9DWK - chains C and D of the 12 polymer chains in the assembly; structure by electron microscopy, 4.30 A resolution (low resolution: residue-level contacts below are approximate; hydrogen-bond / salt-bridge calls are withheld).

== Chain C ==
Molecule: Histone H2A type 1
From: Homo sapiens
Reference sequence: P0C0S8 (H2A1_HUMAN); residues 1-129 here correspond to UniProt positions 2-130 (UniProt number = residue number + 1)
Amino-acid sequence (129 residues; each row starts with the number of its first residue):
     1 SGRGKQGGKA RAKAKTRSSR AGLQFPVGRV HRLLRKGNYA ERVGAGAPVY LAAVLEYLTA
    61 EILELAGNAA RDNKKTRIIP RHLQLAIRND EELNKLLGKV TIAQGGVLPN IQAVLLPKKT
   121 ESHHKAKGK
Disordered / not traced: 1-14, 120-129
Curated features (UniProtKB/Swiss-Prot):
  - modified residue: Ser1 (N-acetylserine), Arg3 (Citrulline), Lys5 (N6-(2-hydroxyisobutyryl)lysine), Lys9 (N6-(2-hydroxyisobutyryl)lysine), Lys13 (N6-(beta-hydroxybutyryl)lysine), Lys36 (N6-(2-hydroxyisobutyryl)lysine), Lys74 (N6-(2-hydroxyisobutyryl)lysine), Lys75 (N6-(2-hydroxyisobutyryl)lysine), Lys95 (N6-(2-hydroxyisobutyryl)lysine), Lys99 (N6-glutaryllysine), Gln104 (N5-methylglutamine), Lys118 (N6-(2-hydroxyisobutyryl)lysine), Lys119 (N6-crotonyllysine), Thr120 (Phosphothreonine), Lys125 (N6-crotonyllysine)
  - cross-link (Glycyl lysine isopeptide (Lys-Gly)): Lys13 (interchain with G-Cter in ubiquitin), Lys15 (interchain with G-Cter in ubiquitin), Lys119 (interchain with G-Cter in ubiquitin)

== Chain D ==
Molecule: Histone H2B type 1-C/E/F/G/I
From: Homo sapiens
Reference sequence: P62807 (H2B1C_HUMAN); residues 1-125 here correspond to UniProt positions 2-126 (UniProt number = residue number + 1)
Amino-acid sequence (125 residues; each row starts with the number of its first residue):
     1 PEPAKSAPAP KKGSKKAVTK AQKKDGKKRK RSRKESYSVY VYKVLKQVHP DTGISSKAMG
    61 IMNSFVNDIF ERIAGEASRL AHYNKRSTIT SREIQTAVRL LLPGELAKHA VSEGTKAVTK
   121 YTSSK
Disordered / not traced: 1-31, 125
Curated features (UniProtKB/Swiss-Prot):
  - modified residue: Pro1 (N-acetylproline), Glu2 (ADP-ribosyl glutamic acid), Lys5 (N6-(2-hydroxyisobutyryl)lysine), Ser6 (ADP-ribosylserine), Lys11 (N6-(beta-hydroxybutyryl)lysine), Lys12 (N6-(2-hydroxyisobutyryl)lysine), Ser14 (Phosphoserine), Lys15 (N6-acetyllysine), Lys16 (N6-(beta-hydroxybutyryl)lysine), Lys20 (N6-(2-hydroxyisobutyryl)lysine), Lys23 (N6-(2-hydroxyisobutyryl)lysine), Lys24 (N6-(2-hydroxyisobutyryl)lysine), Lys34 (N6-(2-hydroxyisobutyryl)lysine), Glu35 (PolyADP-ribosyl glutamic acid), Ser36 (Phosphoserine), Lys43 (N6-(2-hydroxyisobutyryl)lysine), Lys46 (N6-(2-hydroxyisobutyryl)lysine), Lys57 (N6,N6-dimethyllysine), Arg79 (Dimethylated arginine), Lys85 (N6,N6,N6-trimethyllysine) and 6 more in UniProt
  - glycosylation: Ser112 (O-linked (GlcNAc) serine)
  - cross-link (Glycyl lysine isopeptide (Lys-Gly)): Lys5 (interchain with G-Cter in SUMO2), Lys20 (interchain with G-Cter in SUMO2), Lys34 (interchain with G-Cter in ubiquitin), Lys120 (interchain with G-Cter in ubiquitin)

== How chain C and chain D interact ==
Pairs across the interface - 23 pairs, chain C then chain D:
  Arg20(C) - Lys120(D)
  Arg20(C) - Ser124(D)
  Ala21(C) - Lys120(D)
  Tyr39(C) - Ser78(D)
  Glu41(C) - Ser87(D)
  Arg42(C) - Ser87(D)
  Arg42(C) - Thr88(D)
  Arg42(C) - Ile89(D)
  Val43(C) - Ile89(D)
  Gly44(C) - Ile89(D)
  Gly46(C) - Ser91(D)
  Tyr50(C) - Ile94(D)
  Ala53(C) - Glu113(D)
  Ala53(C) - Gly114(D)
  Thr76(C) - Thr52(D)
  Thr76(C) - Gly53(D)
  Arg77(C) - Gly53(D)
  Arg77(C) - Ile54(D)
  Ile78(C) - Gly53(D)
  Ile78(C) - Ile54(D)
  Ile78(C) - Ser55(D)
  Ile78(C) - Ala58(D)
  Glu92(C) - Pro103(D)
Interface residues without a listed pair, chain C (20 interface residues in all): Gln24, Phe25, Ala40, Ala47, Tyr57, Lys95
Interface residues without a listed pair, chain D (21 interface residues in all): Tyr40, Thr90, Ala110, Ala117, Tyr121

== Summary ==
20 residues of chain C and 21 residues of chain D are in contact.
Chain C is Histone H2A type 1 and chain D is Histone H2B type 1-C/E/F/G/I, both from Homo sapiens; the
structure, DNA Polymerase Beta bound to a nucleosome containing a 1-nt gap at SHL-3.5, was determined by
electron microscopy.
